PDB entry 7ZRM | electron microscopy, 3.70 A resolution | chains A and D of the 4 polymer chains in the assembly

== Chain A ==
Molecule: Potassium-transporting ATPase potassium-binding subunit
From: Escherichia coli
UniProtKB: P03959 (KDPA_ECOLI); residues 1-557 here = UniProt positions 1-557
Sequence (557 residues; each row starts with the number of its first residue):
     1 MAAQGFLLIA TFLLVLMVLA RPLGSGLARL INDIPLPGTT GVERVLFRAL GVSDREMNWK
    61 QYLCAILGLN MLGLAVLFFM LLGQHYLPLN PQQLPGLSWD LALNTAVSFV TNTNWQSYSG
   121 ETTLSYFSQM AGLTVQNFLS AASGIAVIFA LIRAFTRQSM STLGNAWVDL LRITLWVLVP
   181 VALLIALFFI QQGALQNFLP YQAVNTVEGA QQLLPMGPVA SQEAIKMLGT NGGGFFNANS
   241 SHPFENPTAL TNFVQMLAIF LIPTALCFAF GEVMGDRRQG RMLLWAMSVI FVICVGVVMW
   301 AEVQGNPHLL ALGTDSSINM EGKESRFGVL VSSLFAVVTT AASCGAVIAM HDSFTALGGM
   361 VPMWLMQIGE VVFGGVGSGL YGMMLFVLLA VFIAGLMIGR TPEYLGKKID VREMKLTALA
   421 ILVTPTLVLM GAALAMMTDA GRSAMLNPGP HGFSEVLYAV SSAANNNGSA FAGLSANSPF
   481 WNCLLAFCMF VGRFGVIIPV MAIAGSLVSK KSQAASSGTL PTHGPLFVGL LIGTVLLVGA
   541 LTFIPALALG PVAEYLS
Curated features (UniProtKB/Swiss-Prot):
  - mutagenesis: Gly232 (G232A/S: Decrease in K(+) affinity and loss of cation selectivity)

== Chain D ==
Molecule: Potassium-transporting ATPase KdpF subunit
From: Escherichia coli
UniProtKB: P36937 (KDPF_ECOLI); residue numbers follow UniProt; this construct covers 1-27
Sequence (27 residues; numbered 1 to 27; the number before each row is that of its first residue):
     1 MSAGVITGVL LVFLLLGYLV YALINAE

== How chain A and chain D interact ==
Residue-residue contacts (5; chain A residue first):
  Lys415(A) with Leu23(D); Ile24(D), hydrogen bond (side chain-backbone)
  Leu419(A) with Leu23(D), hydrophobic; Ile24(D), hydrophobic
  Met437(A) with Met1(D)
Interface residues without a listed pair, chain A (6 interface residues in all): Ala418, Thr426, Met430
Interface residues without a listed pair, chain D (6 interface residues in all): Val5, Phe13, Leu16

== In short ==
The chain A/chain D interface involves 6 residues from each chain, with 1 hydrogen bond. Its one
hydrogen-bonded contact is Lys415(A)-Ile24(D). From UniProt: one mutagenesis site on chain A.
Here chain A is Potassium-transporting ATPase potassium-binding subunit and chain D is Potassium-transporting
ATPase KdpF subunit, both from Escherichia coli. Entry 7ZRM (Cryo-EM map of the unphosphorylated KdpFABC
complex in the E1-P_ADP conformation, under turnover conditions) was determined by electron microscopy,
deposited together with 7ZRD, 7ZRE, 7ZRG, 7ZRH, 7ZRI, 7ZRJ, 7ZRK and 7ZRL.
